9CTV - chains B and L of the 7 polymer chains in the assembly; structure by electron microscopy, 3.36 A resolution.

[Chain B]
Molecule: Gamma-aminobutyric acid receptor subunit alpha-1
Source organism: Homo sapiens
Reference sequence: P14867 (GBRA1_HUMAN); residues 1-429 here correspond to UniProt positions 28-456 (UniProt number = residue number + 27)
Chain sequence (429 residues; each row starts with the number of its first residue):
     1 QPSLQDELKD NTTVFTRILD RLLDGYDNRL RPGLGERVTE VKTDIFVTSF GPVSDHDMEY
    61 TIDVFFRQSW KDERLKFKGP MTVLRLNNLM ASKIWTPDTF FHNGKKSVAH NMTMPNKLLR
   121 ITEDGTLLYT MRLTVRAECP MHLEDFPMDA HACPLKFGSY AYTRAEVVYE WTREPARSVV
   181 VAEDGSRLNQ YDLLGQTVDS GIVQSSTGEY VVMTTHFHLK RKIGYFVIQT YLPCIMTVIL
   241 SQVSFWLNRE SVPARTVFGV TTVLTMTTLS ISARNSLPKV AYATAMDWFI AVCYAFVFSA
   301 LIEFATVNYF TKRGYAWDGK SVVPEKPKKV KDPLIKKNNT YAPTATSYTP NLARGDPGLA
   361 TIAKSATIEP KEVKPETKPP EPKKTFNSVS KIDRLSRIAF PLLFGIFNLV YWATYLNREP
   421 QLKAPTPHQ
Unresolved in the structure: 1-9, 311-385, 418-429
Disulfide bonds: Cys139-Cys153
Covalent attachments: glycan linked to Asn111
Residues lining bound ligands: PIO ([(2R)-2-octanoyloxy-3-[oxidanyl-[(1R,2R,3S,4R,5R,6S)-2,3,6-tris(oxidanyl)-4,5-diphosphonooxy-cyclohexyl]oxy-phosphoryl]oxy-propyl] octanoate): Arg249, Glu303, Thr306, Val307, Phe310, Phe386, Asn387, Ser388, Ser390, Lys391, Ile392, Leu395, Ser396, Phe400

[Chain L]
Molecule: Kappa Fab_1F4 Light Chain
Source organism: Mus musculus
Chain sequence (213 residues; row label = number of the first residue in the row):
     1 NIVMTQSPKS MSMSVGERVT LSCKASEYVG TYVSWYQQKP EQSPKLLIYG ASNRYTGVPD
    61 RFTGSGSATD FTLTIGSVQA EDLADYHCGQ SYSYPTFGAG TKLELKRADA APTVSIFPPS
   121 SEQLTSGGAS VVCFLNNFYP KDINVKWKID GSERQNGVLN SWTDQDSKDS TYSMSSTLTL
   181 TKDEYERHNS YTCEATHKTS TSPIVKSFNR NEC
Unresolved in the structure: 107-213
Disulfide bonds: Cys23-Cys88

[How chain B and chain L interact]
Residue-residue contacts (17; chain B residue first):
  Glu170(B) with Tyr32(L)
  Trp171(B) with Tyr32(L), hydrogen bond
  Glu174(B) with Tyr94(L)
  Pro175(B) with Ser91(L); Tyr92(L)
  Ala176(B) with Tyr92(L), hydrogen bond (backbone-backbone)
  Arg177(B) with Tyr94(L)
  Gln196(B) with Tyr92(L)
  Thr197(B) with Tyr28(L); Tyr92(L)
  Val198(B) with Tyr28(L), hydrogen bond (backbone-side chain); Tyr92(L)
  Asp199(B) with Tyr28(L); Gly30(L); Thr31(L), hydrogen bond
  Ser200(B) with Thr31(L); Tyr32(L), hydrogen bond
Also at the interface, not in a pair above, chain B (13 interface residues in all): Arg164, Met213
Also at the interface, not in a pair above, chain L (10 interface residues in all): Tyr49, Asn53, Ser93

[Summary]
13 residues of chain B and 10 residues of chain L are in contact, with 5 hydrogen bonds. Polar contacts
include Trp171(B)-Tyr32(L), Val198(B)-Tyr28(L) and Asp199(B)-Thr31(L). Bound to chain B: compound PIO.
Here chain B is Gamma-aminobutyric acid receptor subunit alpha-1 (Homo sapiens) and chain L is Kappa Fab_1F4
Light Chain (Mus musculus). Entry 9CTV (Native human GABAA receptor of beta2-alpha1-gamma2-beta1-alpha2
assembly) was determined by electron microscopy together with 9CRS, 9CRV, 9CSB, 9CT0, 9CTJ, 9CTP and 6 further
entries from the same study.
